Entry 1VQ9 (X-ray diffraction, 2.40 A resolution); this record covers chains 0 and Y of the 32 polymer chains in the assembly.

[Chain 0]
Molecule: 23S ribosomal RNA
Organism: Haloarcula marismortui
Sequence (2922 nucleotides; numbered 2 to 2923; the number before each row is that of its first residue):
     2 UUGGCUACUA UGCCAGCUGG UGGAUUGCUC GGCUCAGGCG CUGAUGAAGG ACGUGCCAAG
    62 CUGCGAUAAG CCAUGGGGAG CCGCACGGAG GCGAAGAACC AUGGAUUUCC GAAUGAGAAU
   122 CUCUCUAACA AUUGCUUCGC GCAAUGAGGA ACCCCGAGAA CUGAAACAUC UCAGUAUCGG
   182 GAGGAACAGA AAACGCAAUG UGAUGUCGUU AGUAACCGCG AGUGAACGCG AUACAGCCCA
   242 AACCGAAGCC CUCACGGGCA AUGUGGUGUC AGGGCUACCU CUCAUCAGCC GACCGUCUCG
   302 ACGAAGUCUC UUGGAACAGA GCGUGAUACA GGGUGACAAC CCCGUACUCG AGACCAGUAC
   362 GACGUGCGGU AGUGCCAGAG UAGCGGGGGU UGGAUAUCCC UCGCGAAUAA CGCAGGCAUC
   422 GACUGCGAAG GCUAAACACA ACCUGAGACC GAUAGUGAAC AAGUAGUGUG AACGAACGCU
   482 GCAAAGUACC CUCAGAAGGG AGGCGAAAUA GAGCAUGAAA UCAGUUGGCG AUCGAGCGAC
   542 AGGGCAUACA AGGUCCCUCG ACGAAUGACC GACGCGCGAG CGUCCAGUAA GACUCACGGG
   602 AAGCCGAUGU UCUGUCGUAC GUUUUGAAAA ACGAGCCAGG GAGUGUGUCU GCAUGGCAAG
   662 UCUAACCGGA GUAUCCGGGG AGGCACAGGG AAACCGACAU GGCCGCAGGG CUUUGCCCGA
   722 GGGCCGCCGU CUUCAAGGGC GGGGAGCCAU GUGGACACGA CCCGAAUCCG GACGAUCUAC
   782 GCAUGGACAA GAUGAAGCGU GCCGAAAGGC ACGUGGAAGU CUGUUAGAGU UGGUGUCCUA
   842 CAAUACCCUC UCGUGAUCUA UGUGUAGGGG UGAAAGGCCC AUCGAGUCCG GCAACAGCUG
   902 GUUCCAAUCG AAACAUGUCG AAGCAUGACC UCCGCCGAGG UAGUCUGUGA GGUAGAGCGA
   962 CCGAUUGGUG UGUCCGCCUC CGAGAGGAGU CGGCACACCU GUCAAACUCC AAACUUACAG
  1022 ACGCCGUUUG ACGCGGGGAU UCCGGUGCGC GGGGUAAGCC UGUGUACCAG GAGGGGAACA
  1082 ACCCAGAGAU AGGUUAAGGU CCCCAAGUGU GGAUUAAGUG UAAUCCUCUG AAGGUGGUCU
  1142 CGAGCCCUAG ACAGCCGGGA GGUGAGCUUA GAAGCAGCUA CCCUCUAAGA AAAGCGUAAC
  1202 AGCUUACCGG CCGAGGUUUG AGGCGCCCAA AAUGAUCGGG ACUCAAAUCC ACCACCGAGA
  1262 CCUGUCCGUA CCACUCAUAC UGGUAAUCGA GUAGAUUGGC GCUCUAAUUG GAUGGAAGUA
  1322 GGGGUGAAAA CUCCUAUGGA CCGAUUAGUG ACGAAAAUCC UGGCCAUAGU AGCAGCGAUA
  1382 GUCGGGUGAG AACCCCGACG GCCUAAUGGA UAAGGGUUCC UCAGCACUGC UGAUCAGCUG
  1442 AGGGUUAGCC GGUCCUAAGU CAUACCGCAA CUCGACUAUG ACGAAAUGGG AAACGGGUUA
  1502 AUAUUCCCGU GCCACUAUGC AGUGAAAGUU GACGCCCUGG GGUCGAUCAC GCUGGGCAUU
  1562 CGCCCAGUCG AACCGUCCAA CUCCGUGGAA GCCGUAAUGG CAGGAAGCGG ACGAACGGCG
  1622 GCAUAGGGAA ACGUGAUUCA ACCUGGGGCC CAUGAAAAGA CGAGCAUAGU GUCCGUACCG
  1682 AGAACCGACA CAGGUGUCCA UGGCGGCGAA AGCCAAGGCC UGUCGGGAGC AACCAACGUU
  1742 AGGGAAUUCG GCAAGUUAGU CCCGUACCUU CGGAAGAAGG GAUGCCUGCU CCGGAACGGA
  1802 GCAGGUCGCA GUGACUCGGA AGCUCGGACU GUCUAGUAAC AACAUAGGUG ACCGCAAAUC
  1862 CGCAAGGACU CGUACGGUCA CUGAAUCCUG CCCAGUGCAG GUAUCUGAAC ACCUCGUACA
  1922 AGAGGACGAA GGACCUGUCA ACGGCGGGGG UAACUAUGAC CCUCUUAAGG UAGCGUAGUA
  1982 CCUUGCCGCA UCAGUAGCGG CUUGCAUGAA UGGAUUAACC AGAGCUUCAC UGUCCCAACG
  2042 UUGGGCCCGG UGAACUGUAC AUUCCAGUGC GGAGUCUGGA GACACCCAGG GGGAAGCGAA
  2102 GACCCUAUGG AGCUUUACUG CAGGCUGUCG CUGAGACGUG GUCGCCGAUG UGCAGCAUAG
  2162 GUAGGAGACA CUACACAGGU ACCCGCGCUA GCGGGCCACC GAGUCAACAG UGAAAUACUA
  2222 CCCGUCGGUG ACUGCGACUC UCACUCCGGG AGGAGGACAC CGAUAGCCGG GCAGUUUGAC
  2282 UGGGGCGGUA CGCGCUCGAA AAGAUAUCGA GCGCGCCCUA UGGCUAUCUC AGCCGGGACA
  2342 GAGACCCGGC GAAGAGUGCA AGAGCAAAAG AUAGCUUGAC AGUGUUCUUC CCAACGAGGA
  2402 ACGCUGACGC GAAAGCGUGG UCUAGCGAAC CAAUUAGCCU GCUUGAUGCG GGCAAUUGAU
  2462 GACAGAAAAG CUACCCUAGG GAUAACAGAG UCGUCACUCG CAAGAGCACA UAUCGACCGA
  2522 GUGGCUUGCU ACCUCGAUGU CGGUUCCCUC CAUCCUGCCC GUGCAGAAGC GGGCAAGGGU
  2582 GAGGUUGUUC GCCUAUUAAA GGAGGUCGUG AGCUGGGUUU AGACCGUCGU GAGACAGGUC
  2642 GGCUGCUAUC UACUGGGUGU GUAAUGGUGU CUGACAAGAA CGACCGUAUA GUACGAGAGG
  2702 AACUACGGUU GGUGGCCACU GGUGUACCGG UUGUUCGAGA GAGCACGUGC CGGGUAGCCA
  2762 CGCCACACGG GGUAAGAGCU GAACGCAUCU AAGCUCGAAA CCCACUUGGA AAAGAGACAC
  2822 CGCCGAGGUC CCGCGUACAA GACGCGGUCG AUAGACUCGG GGUGUGCGCG UCGAGGUAAC
  2882 GAGACGUUAA GCCCACGAGC ACUAACAGAC CAAAGCCAUC AU
Unresolved in the structure: 2-9, 126-127, 715, 971-998, 1560, 1952-1963, 2137-2236, 2339-2343, 2665-2666, 2915-2923
Modified residues: 1MA (6-hydro-1-methyladenosine-5'-monophosphate) at position 628, OMU (o2'-methyluridine 5'-monophosphate) at position 2587, OMG (o2'-methylguanosine-5'-monophosphate) at position 2588, UR3 (3-methyluridine-5'-monophoshate) at position 2619, PSU (pseudouridine-5'-monophosphate) at position 2621
Bound ions: Mg2+ site 1 near G28 (its only coordinating residue here); Sr2+ site 1: G33, C34, U457; Na+ site 1: C40, C443; Na+ site 2: G56, A59, G61; Sr2+ site 2: G84, C85 (shared with 1 residue of chain T); Sr2+ site 3: C85, A86, C87 (shared with 1 residue of chain T); Na+ site 3: U107, U108; Mg2+ site 2: U115, G118; Na+ site 4: C130, U146, G147; Na+ site 5: C141, G142; Sr2+ site 4: G147, A183 (shared with 1 residue of chain M); Mg2+ site 3: C162, U2276; 2 more K+ sites not listed; 71 more Mg2+ sites not listed; 59 more Na+ sites not listed; 87 more Sr2+ sites not listed
Residues lining bound ligands: sparsomycin (SPS): A2486, C2487, G2540, U2541, UR3_2619, U2620, A2637

[Chain Y]
Molecule: 50S ribosomal protein L32E
Organism: Haloarcula marismortui
UniProtKB: P12736 (RL32_HALMA); numbering as in UniProt (aligned over 0-240)
Amino-acid sequence (241 residues; each row starts with the number of its first residue; numbering starts at 0):
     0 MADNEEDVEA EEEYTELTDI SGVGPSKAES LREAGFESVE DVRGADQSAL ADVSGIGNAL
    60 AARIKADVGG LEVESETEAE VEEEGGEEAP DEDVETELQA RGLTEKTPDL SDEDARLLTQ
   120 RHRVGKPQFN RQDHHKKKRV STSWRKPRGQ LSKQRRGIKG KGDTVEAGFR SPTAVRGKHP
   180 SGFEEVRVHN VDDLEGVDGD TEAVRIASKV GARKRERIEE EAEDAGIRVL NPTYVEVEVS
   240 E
Unresolved in the structure: 0-94, 237-240
Bound ions: Mg2+: His-133, Lys-136, Val-139; Sr2+: Ser-207 (shared with A1317(0) of chain 0)

[Interface between chain 0 and chain Y]
Residue-residue contacts - 169 pairs, chain 0 then chain Y:
  G320(0) with Arg-212(Y), hydrogen bond to the sugar
  A521(0) with Lys-137(Y), salt bridge to the phosphate
  U522(0) with Lys-137(Y), salt bridge to the phosphate
  G537(0) with Lys-135(Y), hydrogen bond to the sugar; Lys-160(Y), sugar contact
  C538(0) with His-134(Y), salt bridge to the phosphate; Lys-135(Y), salt bridge to the phosphate
  G539(0) with His-134(Y), sugar contact; Gly-159(Y), hydrogen bond to the base
  A540(0) with Gln-127(Y), hydrogen bond to the phosphate; Gly-159(Y), sugar contact; Gly-161(Y), sugar contact
  C541(0) with Pro-126(Y), phosphate contact; Gln-127(Y), hydrogen bond to the phosphate
  A551(0) with Tyr-233(Y), hydrogen bond to the phosphate
  A552(0) with Arg-204(Y), hydrogen bond to the phosphate; Leu-229(Y), sugar contact; Pro-231(Y), phosphate contact; Tyr-233(Y), hydrogen bond to the phosphate
  G553(0) with His-178(Y), salt bridge to the phosphate; Pro-179(Y), sugar contact; Arg-204(Y), salt bridge to the phosphate
  G554(0) with His-178(Y), salt bridge to the phosphate; Ser-180(Y), phosphate contact; Arg-227(Y), salt bridge to the phosphate
  U555(0) with His-121(Y), phosphate contact
  C556(0) with His-121(Y), salt bridge to the phosphate
  C594(0) with Arg-122(Y), hydrogen bond to the sugar
  U595(0) with Thr-118(Y), phosphate contact; Arg-122(Y), salt bridge to the phosphate
  C617(0) with Lys-158(Y), hydrogen bond to the sugar; Gly-159(Y), base contact
  G618(0) with Lys-158(Y), sugar contact; Lys-160(Y), hydrogen bond to the sugar
  A620(0) with Asp-132(Y), hydrogen bond to the sugar; Lys-135(Y), hydrogen bond to the sugar; Lys-152(Y), phosphate contact; Lys-160(Y), salt bridge to the phosphate
  C621(0) with Gln-131(Y), hydrogen bond to the phosphate; Asp-132(Y), sugar contact; Ser-151(Y), phosphate contact; Lys-152(Y), salt bridge to the phosphate
  G622(0) with Gln-131(Y), hydrogen bond to the phosphate; Arg-147(Y), phosphate contact; Gly-148(Y), hydrogen bond to the phosphate; Ser-151(Y), hydrogen bond to the phosphate
  U623(0) with Gly-148(Y), phosphate contact; Gln-149(Y), hydrogen bond to the phosphate; Leu-150(Y), base contact
  U624(0) with Leu-150(Y), base contact
  U625(0) with Leu-150(Y), base contact
  1MA_628(0) with Leu-150(Y), sugar contact
  A629(0) with Lys-152(Y), salt bridge to the phosphate
  C637(0) with Lys-136(Y), salt bridge to the phosphate; Arg-138(Y), salt bridge to the phosphate
  C638(0) with Lys-136(Y), phosphate contact; Lys-137(Y), hydrogen bond to the phosphate; Arg-138(Y), salt bridge to the phosphate
  A639(0) with Arg-138(Y), phosphate contact
  C905(0) with Arg-144(Y), salt bridge to the phosphate
  C906(0) with Trp-143(Y), hydrogen bond to the phosphate; Arg-144(Y), phosphate contact; Lys-145(Y), hydrogen bond to the phosphate; Arg-147(Y), salt bridge to the phosphate
  A907(0) with Trp-143(Y), hydrogen bond to the phosphate; Lys-145(Y), phosphate contact; Val-164(Y), sugar contact
  A908(0) with Glu-165(Y), phosphate contact; Ala-166(Y), hydrogen bond to the phosphate
  G1071(0) with Gln-149(Y), phosphate contact; Arg-154(Y), sugar contact
  G1072(0) with Arg-154(Y), salt bridge to the phosphate; Arg-155(Y), phosphate contact
  A1073(0) with Arg-155(Y), sugar contact; Gly-156(Y), hydrogen bond to the sugar; Ile-157(Y), phosphate contact
  G1074(0) with Ile-157(Y), phosphate contact; Lys-158(Y), hydrogen bond to the phosphate
  G1075(0) with Lys-158(Y), salt bridge to the phosphate
  G1089(0) with Glu-165(Y), hydrogen bond to the sugar; Gly-167(Y), hydrogen bond to the base
  A1090(0) with Gly-167(Y), sugar contact; Phe-168(Y), sugar contact
  U1091(0) with Val-123(Y), sugar contact
  G1260(0) with Lys-158(Y), base contact
  U1266(0) with Arg-115(Y), hydrogen bond to the phosphate; Gln-119(Y), hydrogen bond to the sugar
  C1267(0) with Arg-115(Y), salt bridge to the phosphate; Leu-116(Y), sugar contact; Gln-119(Y), sugar contact; Pro-171(Y), sugar contact
  C1268(0) with Ala-166(Y), hydrogen bond to the sugar; Gly-167(Y), base contact; Arg-169(Y), sugar contact; Ser-170(Y), sugar contact; Pro-171(Y), sugar contact; Thr-172(Y), hydrogen bond to the phosphate; Arg-175(Y), hydrogen bond to the phosphate
  G1269(0) with Ala-166(Y), sugar contact; Thr-172(Y), phosphate contact; Arg-175(Y), salt bridge to the phosphate
  U1293(0) with Gln-149(Y), hydrogen bond to the sugar; Arg-154(Y), sugar contact
  A1294(0) with Gln-149(Y), phosphate contact
  G1311(0) with His-188(Y), sugar contact; Asn-189(Y), phosphate contact
  G1312(0) with His-188(Y), sugar contact; Asn-189(Y), phosphate contact; Lys-208(Y), sugar contact; Val-209(Y), hydrogen bond to the sugar; Lys-213(Y), salt bridge to the phosphate
  A1313(0) with Lys-208(Y), sugar contact; Val-209(Y), phosphate contact; Gly-210(Y), hydrogen bond to the phosphate; Lys-213(Y), salt bridge to the phosphate
  G1315(0) with Ala-211(Y), hydrogen bond to the phosphate; Arg-212(Y), hydrogen bond to the base; Glu-215(Y), hydrogen bond to the base
  G1316(0) with Gly-210(Y), phosphate contact; Ala-211(Y), hydrogen bond to the phosphate
  A1317(0) with Lys-208(Y), phosphate contact
  A1318(0) with Lys-208(Y), phosphate contact
  G1324(0) with Arg-204(Y), base contact
  G1325(0) with Pro-179(Y), sugar contact
  U1326(0) with Arg-120(Y), phosphate contact; Gly-176(Y), sugar contact; Lys-177(Y), sugar contact
  G1327(0) with Arg-120(Y), salt bridge to the phosphate; Lys-125(Y), base contact; Arg-169(Y), hydrogen bond to the phosphate; Ser-170(Y), phosphate contact; Arg-175(Y), phosphate contact; Gly-176(Y), hydrogen bond to the phosphate
  A1328(0) with Lys-125(Y), phosphate contact; Phe-128(Y), sugar contact; Val-164(Y), base contact; Glu-165(Y), base contact; Ala-166(Y), hydrogen bond to the base; Phe-168(Y), sugar contact; Arg-169(Y), salt bridge to the phosphate; Ser-170(Y), hydrogen bond to the phosphate; Arg-175(Y), salt bridge to the phosphate
  A1329(0) with Lys-125(Y), salt bridge to the phosphate; Phe-128(Y), phosphate contact; Trp-143(Y), sugar contact; Val-164(Y), sugar contact; Arg-169(Y), base contact
  A1330(0) with Ser-142(Y), sugar contact; Trp-143(Y), hydrogen bond to the phosphate
  A1331(0) with Ser-142(Y), hydrogen bond to the phosphate; Arg-144(Y), salt bridge to the phosphate
  U1333(0) with Arg-186(Y), phosphate contact; Arg-204(Y), sugar contact
  C1334(0) with Arg-186(Y), salt bridge to the phosphate; Arg-204(Y), hydrogen bond to the sugar; Ile-205(Y), sugar contact; Ala-206(Y), phosphate contact; Ser-207(Y), hydrogen bond to the phosphate; Asn-230(Y), hydrogen bond to the phosphate
  C1335(0) with Ser-207(Y), phosphate contact; Asn-230(Y), hydrogen bond to the phosphate
  C1343(0) with Lys-208(Y), hydrogen bond to the sugar
  G1344(0) with Lys-208(Y), hydrogen bond to the sugar
  A1356(0) with Arg-130(Y), salt bridge to the phosphate; Asp-132(Y), base contact; Lys-136(Y), base contact; Arg-138(Y), hydrogen bond to the sugar; Val-139(Y), base contact
  U2059(0) with Lys-136(Y), hydrogen bond to the sugar
Other interface residues (no listed pair), chain 0 (76 interface residues in all): C596, G636, G1290, G1292, U1314, A2060
Other interface residues (no listed pair), chain Y (79 interface residues in all): Glu-112, Asp-162, Val-174, Glu-184, Arg-214, Arg-216

[Overview]
76 residues of chain 0 face 79 of chain Y across their interface; the contacts include 53 hydrogen bonds and
31 salt bridges. Polar pairs include G539(0)/Gly-159(Y), G1089(0)/Gly-167(Y) and G1315(0)/Arg-212(Y). Chain 0
binds sparsomycin. G33(0), C34(0) and U457(0) form the Sr2+ site 1.
Chain 0 is 23S ribosomal RNA and chain Y is 50S ribosomal protein L32E, both from Haloarcula marismortui; the
structure, The structure of CCA-PHE-CAP-BIO and the antibiotic sparsomycin bound to the large ribosomal
subunit of haloarcula ..., was determined by X-ray diffraction, deposited together with 1VQ4, 1VQ5, 1VQ8,
1VQK, 1VQL, 1VQM, 1VQO and 1VQP.
